Entry 9FYM (X-ray diffraction, 1.34 A resolution); this record covers chain A.

# Chain A
Name: Glycoside hydrolase family 20 catalytic domain-containing protein
Organism: Treponema denticola ATCC 35405
UniProt: Q73LY9 (Q73LY9_TREDE); residue numbers follow UniProt; this construct covers 29-354
Chain sequence (330 residues; numbered 25 to 354; the number before each row is that of its first residue):
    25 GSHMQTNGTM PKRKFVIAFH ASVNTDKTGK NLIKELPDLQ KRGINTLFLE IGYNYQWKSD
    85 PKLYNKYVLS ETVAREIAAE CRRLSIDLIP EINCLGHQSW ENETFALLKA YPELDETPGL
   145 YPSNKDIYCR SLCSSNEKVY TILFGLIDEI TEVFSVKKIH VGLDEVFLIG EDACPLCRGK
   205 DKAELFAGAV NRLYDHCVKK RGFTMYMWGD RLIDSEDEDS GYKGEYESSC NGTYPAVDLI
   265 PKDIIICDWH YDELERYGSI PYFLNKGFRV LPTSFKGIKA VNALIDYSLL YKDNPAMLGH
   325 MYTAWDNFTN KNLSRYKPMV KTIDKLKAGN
Unresolved in the structure: 25-32
Construct notes: expression tag (25-28)
Ion coordination: Na+ site 1: Val47, Glu74; Zn2+ site 1: His121, Cys153, Glu189 (together with imidazole); Zn2+ site 2: Glu140, Cys157, Cys198, Cys201; Na+ site 2: Val177, Ser179

# Summary
Val47 and Glu74 form the Na+ site 1. His121, Cys153 and Glu189 coordinate Zn2+ site 1.
Chain A is Glycoside hydrolase family 20 catalytic domain-containing protein (Treponema denticola ATCC 35405);
the structure, Lacto-N-biosidase from Treponema denticola ATCC 35405, was determined by X-ray diffraction,
deposited together with 9FYL, 9FYN and 9FYO.
